Entry 3VVF (X-ray diffraction, 1.90 A resolution); this record covers chain A.

[Chain A]
Name: Amino acid ABC transporter, binding protein
Source organism: Thermus thermophilus
UniProt: Q72JG5 (Q72JG5_THET2); residues 1-236 here correspond to UniProt positions 19-254 (UniProt number = residue number + 18)
Chain sequence (260 residues; each row starts with the number of its first residue; numbers below 1 keep their minus sign (Met-23 is residue -23)):
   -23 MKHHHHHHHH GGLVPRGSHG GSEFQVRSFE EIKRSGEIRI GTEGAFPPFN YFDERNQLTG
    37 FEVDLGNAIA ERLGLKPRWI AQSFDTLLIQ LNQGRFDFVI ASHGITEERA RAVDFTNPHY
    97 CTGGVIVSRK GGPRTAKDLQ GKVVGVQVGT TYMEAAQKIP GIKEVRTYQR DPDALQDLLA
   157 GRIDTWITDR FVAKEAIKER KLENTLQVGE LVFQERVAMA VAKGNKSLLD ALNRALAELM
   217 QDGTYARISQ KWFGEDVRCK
Not modelled in the structure: -23 to -5
Construct notes: expression tag (-23 to 0)
Cystine bridges: Cys97-Cys235
Residues lining bound ligands: arginine (ARG): Glu19, Phe22, Asn26, Phe60, Ala77, Ser78, His79, Gly80, Arg85, Gln123, Gly125, Thr126, Thr127, Tyr128, Glu191
From the paper describing this entry:
  - binding site for arginine: Glu19, Glu191
  - specificity-determining residues: Glu19

[Summary]
Ligands of chain A: arginine. From the paper: a binding site for arginine at Glu19 and Glu191; the specificity
determinant Glu19.
Chain A is Amino acid ABC transporter, binding protein (Thermus thermophilus); the structure, Crystal
structure of TTC0807 complexed with Arginine, was determined by X-ray diffraction, deposited together with
3VV5, 3VVD and 3VVE.
